PDB entry 8FNF | electron microscopy, 3.50 A resolution | chains 6 and 8 of the 8 polymer chains in the assembly

Chain 6:
Molecule: RAP domain-containing protein
Organism: Trypanosoma brucei
UniProt: Q57ZX7 (Q57ZX7_TRYB2); numbering as in UniProt (aligned over 1-516)
Amino-acid sequence (516 residues; numbered 1 to 516; the number before each row is that of its first residue):
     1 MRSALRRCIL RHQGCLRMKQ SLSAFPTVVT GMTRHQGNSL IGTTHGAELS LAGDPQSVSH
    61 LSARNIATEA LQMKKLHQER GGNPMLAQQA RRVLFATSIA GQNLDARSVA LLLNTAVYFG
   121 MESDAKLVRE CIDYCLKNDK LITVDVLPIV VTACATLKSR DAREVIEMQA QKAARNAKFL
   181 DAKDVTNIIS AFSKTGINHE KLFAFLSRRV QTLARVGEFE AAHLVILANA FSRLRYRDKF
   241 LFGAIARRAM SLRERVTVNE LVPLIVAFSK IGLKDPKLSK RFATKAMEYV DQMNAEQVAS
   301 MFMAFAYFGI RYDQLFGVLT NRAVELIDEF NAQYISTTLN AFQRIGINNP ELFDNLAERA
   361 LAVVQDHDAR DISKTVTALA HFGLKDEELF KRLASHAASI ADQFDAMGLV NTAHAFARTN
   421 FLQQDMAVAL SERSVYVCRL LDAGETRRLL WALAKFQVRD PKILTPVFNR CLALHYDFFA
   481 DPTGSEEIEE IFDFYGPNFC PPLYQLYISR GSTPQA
Not modelled in the structure: 1-57, 510-516

Chain 8:
Molecule: Mitochondrial RNA binding complex 1 subunit
Organism: Trypanosoma brucei
UniProt: Q389W4 (Q389W4_TRYB2); numbering as in UniProt (aligned over 1-545)
Amino-acid sequence (545 residues; each row starts with the number of its first residue):
     1 MLNVLSSTAS AALATVVVAR PSALHLIFER CKLNLVEFTA QDVYQICTTA YNMDTLGMLQ
    61 DPDFMRGLHD AFRRSDQTVI SPFQANLIAD TFRKVGINSM PKEVSVPEED AISPESLILV
   121 LRNMNITKQR DERKINEVLK LMFPILDEFS PTQLSLTVTE LARLKSTNAD FVGKLAKRIM
   181 EYNDDLSALD ISSAAVSLAY CPGISHNILY RMMQIVEERM GEFQPEDYIN VLHALNTLGP
   241 KFVNTFRKIV ECGLQHVENM DAVTLTNYMV CFSTMDYKQR EHIDIYADAL VEVATDLSEK
   301 DLVMAFIALQ RLRLLSDTMF GTMASCVIRY AAKMDPRNIA PIMDICSTVP HASDHLMKVL
   361 MDRAVECTRI LTANQLGDIL DILGLYPPAR EHPLVQLFGK QARLRLDLMG PDALANATRG
   421 LANLGYADPE YYAQAAETGF RYGFKDWTLL EPMLMGLSIT GQCPPTMVRV LGSHIAPMAR
   481 SMSLMEIERA NRYLRRLGCE DDFVYKAMAS RVLQFVKEVT PEMPEDLQVL LQRGAVEPGA
   541 APGVM
Not modelled in the structure: 1-18, 535-545

Chain 6 / chain 8 interface:
Residue-residue contacts (26):
  Glu69(6) - Arg369(8)
  Leu71(6) - Leu408(8)  hydrophobic
  Gln72(6) - Leu404(8)  hydrogen bond (side chain-backbone)
  Gln72(6) - Arg405(8)
  Gln72(6) - Asp407(8)
  Gln72(6) - Leu408(8)
  Lys75(6) - Asp407(8)
  Glu79(6) - Asp407(8)
  Arg80(6) - Arg403(8)
  Arg80(6) - Leu404(8)  hydrogen bond (side chain-backbone)
  Arg80(6) - Asp407(8)  salt bridge
  Arg80(6) - Gln434(8)
  Gly101(6) - Met100(8)
  Lys137(6) - Arg130(8)
  Lys137(6) - Glu132(8)
  Asn138(6) - Arg130(8)  hydrogen bond
  Asp139(6) - Glu132(8)
  Lys140(6) - Glu132(8)
  Lys140(6) - Thr167(8)  hydrogen bond
  Glu220(6) - Gly443(8)
  Glu220(6) - His474(8)  salt bridge
  Ala222(6) - Arg441(8)
  Glu254(6) - Arg469(8)  salt bridge
  Arg255(6) - Ser473(8)  hydrogen bond
  Arg255(6) - His474(8)
  Thr257(6) - Thr466(8)
Also at the interface, not in a pair above, chain 6 (22 interface residues in all): Leu61, Thr68, Ser98, Leu141, His223, Ile226
Also at the interface, not in a pair above, chain 8 (24 interface residues in all): Arg93, Asn98, Asp131, Arg133, Ile370, Thr372, Val470

In short:
The interface between chain 6 and chain 8 involves 22 residues on one side and 24 on the other; the contacts
include 5 hydrogen bonds and 3 salt bridges. Among the polar pairs are Arg80(6)-Asp407(8), Glu220(6)-His474(8)
and Glu254(6)-Arg469(8).
Chain 6 is RAP domain-containing protein and chain 8 is Mitochondrial RNA binding complex 1 subunit, both from
Trypanosoma brucei; the structure, Cryo-EM structure of RNase-untreated RESC-C in trypanosomal RNA editing,
was determined by electron microscopy together with 8FN4, 8FN6, 8FNC, 8FNI and 8FNK from the same study.
